Entry 8F9M (electron microscopy, 4.10 A resolution (low resolution: residue-level contacts below are approximate; hydrogen-bond / salt-bridge calls are withheld)); this record covers chains A and G of the 14 polymer chains in the assembly.

Chain A:
Molecule: BG505_MD64_N332-GT5 gp120
From: synthetic construct
Amino-acid sequence (481 residues; numbered 31 to 513 plus 12 insertion-coded residues; 14 numbers in that range are skipped by the numbering (no residue carries them; nothing is unmodelled there); the number before each row is that of its first residue; a row labelled like 185A-185K holds insertion residues (185A, then the next letters in order)):
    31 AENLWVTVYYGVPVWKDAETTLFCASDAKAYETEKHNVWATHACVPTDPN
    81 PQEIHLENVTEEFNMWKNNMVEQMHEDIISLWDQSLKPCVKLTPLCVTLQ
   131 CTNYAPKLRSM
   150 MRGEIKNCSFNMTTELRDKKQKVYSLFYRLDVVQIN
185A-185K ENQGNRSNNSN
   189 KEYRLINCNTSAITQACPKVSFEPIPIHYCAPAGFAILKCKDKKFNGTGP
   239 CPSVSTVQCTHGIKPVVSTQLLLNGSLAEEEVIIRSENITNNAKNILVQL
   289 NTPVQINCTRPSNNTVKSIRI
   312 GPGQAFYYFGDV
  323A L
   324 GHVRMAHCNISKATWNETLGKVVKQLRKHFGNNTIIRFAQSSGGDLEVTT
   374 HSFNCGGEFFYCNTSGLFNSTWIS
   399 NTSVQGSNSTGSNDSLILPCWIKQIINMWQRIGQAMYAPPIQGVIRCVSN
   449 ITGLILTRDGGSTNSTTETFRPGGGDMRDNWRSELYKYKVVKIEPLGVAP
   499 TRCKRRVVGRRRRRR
Unresolved in the structure: 31-32, 58-65, 185A-185K, 399-411, 458-462, 505-513
Disulfides: Cys-54/Cys-74, Cys-119/Cys-205, Cys-126/Cys-196, Cys-131/Cys-157, Cys-218/Cys-247, Cys-228/Cys-239, Cys-296/Cys-331, Cys-378/Cys-445, Cys-385/Cys-418
Covalent attachments: N-acetylglucosamine (NAG) linked to Asn-88, Asn-156, Asn-160, Asn-197, Asn-234, Asn-262, Asn-276, Asn-295, Asn-301, Asn-332, Asn-355, Asn-386, Asn-448

Chain G:
Molecule: BG505_MD64_N332-GT5 gp41
From: synthetic construct
Amino-acid sequence (162 residues; each row starts with the number of its first residue):
   512 AVGIGAVSLGFLGAAGSTMGAASMTLTVQARNLLSGIVQQQSNLLRAPEP
   562 QQHLLKDTHWGIKQLQARVLAVEHYLRDQQLLGIWGCSGKLICCTNVPWN
   612 SSWSNRNLSEIWDNMTWLQWDKEISNYTQIIYGLLEESQNQQEKNEQDLL
   662 ALDGTKHHHHHH
Unresolved in the structure: 512-520, 547-571, 665-673
Disulfides: Cys-598/Cys-604
Covalent attachments: N-acetylglucosamine (NAG) linked to Asn-611, Asn-618, Asn-637

How chain A and chain G interact:
Contacting residue pairs - 7 pairs, chain A then chain G:
  Thr-37(A) / Gln-658(G)
  Tyr-39(A) / Gln-658(G)
  Arg-500(A) / Ala-662(G)
  Cys-501(A) / Gln-658(G)
  Cys-501(A) / Leu-661(G)
  Lys-502(A) / Leu-661(G)
  Lys-502(A) / Asp-664(G)
Interface residues without a listed pair, chain A (7 interface residues in all): Tyr-40, Thr-499
Interface residues without a listed pair, chain G (5 interface residues in all): Gln-591

In short:
7 residues of chain A and 5 residues of chain G are in contact. Covalently linked N-acetylglucosamine: at
Asn-88(A), Asn-156(A), Asn-160(A), Asn-197(A), Asn-234(A) and Asn-262(A) and 7 more. N-acetylglucosamine is
covalently linked to Asn-611(G), Asn-618(G) and Asn-637(G).
Chain A is BG505_MD64_N332-GT5 gp120 and chain G is BG505_MD64_N332-GT5 gp41, both from synthetic construct;
the structure, HIV Env germline targeting BG505_MD64_N332-GT5 SOSIP in complex with V3-glycan polyclonal Fab
isolated from immunized wild ..., was determined by electron microscopy, deposited together with 8F92, 8F9G
and 8VFV.
